6OMV - chains E and B of the 6 polymer chains in the assembly; structure by electron microscopy, 3.90 A resolution.

[Chain E]
Molecule: 17-nt DNA strand
Sequence (17 nucleotides; each row starts with the number of its first residue; numbers below 1 keep their minus sign (DT-7 is residue -7)):
    -7 TAATTTCCTAAAGGACG

[Chain B]
Name: Cpf1
Source organism: Lachnospiraceae bacterium ND2006
Reference sequence: A0A182DWE3 (A0A182DWE3_9FIRM); residues 2-1227 here correspond to UniProt positions 3-1228 (UniProt number = residue number + 1)
Chain sequence (1227 residues; numbered 1 to 1227; the number before each row is that of its first residue):
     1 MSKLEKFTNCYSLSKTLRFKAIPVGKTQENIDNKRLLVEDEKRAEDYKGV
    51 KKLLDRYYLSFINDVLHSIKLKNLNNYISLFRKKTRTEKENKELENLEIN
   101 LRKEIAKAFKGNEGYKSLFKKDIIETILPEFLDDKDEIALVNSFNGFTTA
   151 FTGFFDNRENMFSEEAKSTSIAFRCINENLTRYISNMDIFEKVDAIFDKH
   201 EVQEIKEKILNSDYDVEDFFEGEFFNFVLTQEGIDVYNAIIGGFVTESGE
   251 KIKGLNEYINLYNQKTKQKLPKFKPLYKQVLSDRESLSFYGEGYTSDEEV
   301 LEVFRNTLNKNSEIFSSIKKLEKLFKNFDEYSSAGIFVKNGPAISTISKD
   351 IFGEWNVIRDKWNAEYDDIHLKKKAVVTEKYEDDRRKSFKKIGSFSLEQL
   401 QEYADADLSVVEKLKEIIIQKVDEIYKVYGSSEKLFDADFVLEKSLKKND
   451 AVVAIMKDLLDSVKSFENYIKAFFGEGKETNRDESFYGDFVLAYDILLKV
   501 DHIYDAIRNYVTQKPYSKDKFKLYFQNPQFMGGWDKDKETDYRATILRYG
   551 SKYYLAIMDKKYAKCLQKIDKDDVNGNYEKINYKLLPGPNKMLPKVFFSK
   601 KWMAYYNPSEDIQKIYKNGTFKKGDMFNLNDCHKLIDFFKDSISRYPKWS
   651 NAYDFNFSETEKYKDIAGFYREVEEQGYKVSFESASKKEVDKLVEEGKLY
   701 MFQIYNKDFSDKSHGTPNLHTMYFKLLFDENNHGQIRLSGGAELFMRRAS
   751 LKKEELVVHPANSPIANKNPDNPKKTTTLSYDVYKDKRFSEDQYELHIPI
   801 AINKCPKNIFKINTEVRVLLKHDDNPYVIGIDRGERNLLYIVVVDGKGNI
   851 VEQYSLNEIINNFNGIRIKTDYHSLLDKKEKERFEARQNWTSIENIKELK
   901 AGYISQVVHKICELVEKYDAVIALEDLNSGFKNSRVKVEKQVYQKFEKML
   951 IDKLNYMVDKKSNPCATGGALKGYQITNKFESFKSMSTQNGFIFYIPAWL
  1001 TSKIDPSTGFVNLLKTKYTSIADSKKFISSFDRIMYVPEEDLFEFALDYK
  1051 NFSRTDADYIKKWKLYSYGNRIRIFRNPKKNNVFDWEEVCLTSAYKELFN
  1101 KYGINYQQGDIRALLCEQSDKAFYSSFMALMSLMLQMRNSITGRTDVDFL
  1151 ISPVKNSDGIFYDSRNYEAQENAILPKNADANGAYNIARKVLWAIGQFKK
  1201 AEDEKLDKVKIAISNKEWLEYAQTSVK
Unresolved in the structure: 281-291, 1076-1083
Differences from the reference sequence: expression tag (1); conflict Asn112 (Ala113 in A0A182DWE3), Glu113 (Ala114 in A0A182DWE3), Phe131 (Ala132 in A0A182DWE3), Leu132 (Ala133 in A0A182DWE3), Gln264 (Ala265 in A0A182DWE3), Lys269 (Ala270 in A0A182DWE3), Val357 (Leu358 in A0A182DWE3), Arg1076 (Ala1077 in A0A182DWE3), Asn1077 (Ala1078 in A0A182DWE3), Pro1078 (Ala1079 in A0A182DWE3), Asp1085 (Ala1086 in A0A182DWE3)
Metal / ion sites: Mg2+: Thr716 (shared with 1 residue of chain G)

[Chain E / chain B interface]
Residue-residue contacts - 39 pairs, chain E then chain B:
  DA-6(E) with Gln941(B), hydrogen bond to the phosphate
  DA-5(E) with Ser982(B), hydrogen bond to the phosphate; Phe983(B), hydrogen bond to the phosphate; Lys984(B), sugar contact
  DT-4(E) with Glu981(B), phosphate contact; Ser982(B), phosphate contact
  DT-3(E) with Thr169(B), sugar contact
  DT-2(E) with Asp156(B), phosphate contact; Asn157(B), base contact; Asn160(B), sugar contact
  DC-1(E) with Asp156(B), sugar contact
  DC0(E) with Ser14(B), hydrogen bond to the base; Ser739(B), hydrogen bond to the phosphate; Gly740(B), phosphate contact; Pro799(B), base contact
  DT1(E) with Pro587(B), sugar contact; Ser739(B), hydrogen bond to the phosphate
  DA2(E) with Gly533(B), phosphate contact; Trp534(B), phosphate contact; Asp535(B), phosphate contact; Lys538(B), base contact; Tyr542(B), hydrogen bond to the base; Lys584(B), sugar contact; Pro587(B), sugar contact; Met592(B), base contact
  DA3(E) with Asp537(B), phosphate contact; Lys538(B), base contact; Lys584(B), phosphate contact; Met592(B), sugar contact; Lys595(B), hydrogen bond to the base; Val596(B), phosphate contact; Lys648(B), salt bridge to the phosphate; Trp649(B), hydrogen bond to the phosphate
  DA4(E) with Lys595(B), hydrogen bond to the sugar; Val596(B), phosphate contact; Ser599(B), sugar contact; Tyr646(B), phosphate contact
  DG5(E) with Ser599(B), phosphate contact; Lys600(B), phosphate contact
Also at the interface, not in a pair above, chain B (37 interface residues in all): Lys167, Ser168, Gln529, Gly532, Leu585, Lys591, Gly741, Phe980

[In short]
12 residues of chain E and 37 residues of chain B are in contact; the contacts include 10 hydrogen bonds and 1
salt bridge. Among the polar pairs are DC0(E)-Ser14(B), DA2(E)-Tyr542(B) and DA3(E)-Lys595(B).
Chain E is a 17-nt DNA strand and chain B is Cpf1 (Lachnospiraceae bacterium ND2006); the structure, CryoEM
structure of the LbCas12a-crRNA-AcrVA4-DNA complex, was determined by electron microscopy (same publication as
6NM9, 6NMA, 6NMC, 6NMD and 6NME).
